Entry 7S6Q (X-ray diffraction, 1.96 A resolution); this record covers chains B and F of the 8 polymer chains in the assembly.

Chain B (and F):
Molecule: Methane monooxygenase beta chain
Source organism: Methylosinus trichosporium OB3b
Notes: chain F of this document is another copy of the same molecule, construct and numbering; everything in this record applies to it too
UniProtKB: A0A2D2D5X7 (A0A2D2D5X7_METTR); residue numbers follow UniProt; this construct covers 4-395
Chain sequence (392 residues; row label = number of the first residue in the row):
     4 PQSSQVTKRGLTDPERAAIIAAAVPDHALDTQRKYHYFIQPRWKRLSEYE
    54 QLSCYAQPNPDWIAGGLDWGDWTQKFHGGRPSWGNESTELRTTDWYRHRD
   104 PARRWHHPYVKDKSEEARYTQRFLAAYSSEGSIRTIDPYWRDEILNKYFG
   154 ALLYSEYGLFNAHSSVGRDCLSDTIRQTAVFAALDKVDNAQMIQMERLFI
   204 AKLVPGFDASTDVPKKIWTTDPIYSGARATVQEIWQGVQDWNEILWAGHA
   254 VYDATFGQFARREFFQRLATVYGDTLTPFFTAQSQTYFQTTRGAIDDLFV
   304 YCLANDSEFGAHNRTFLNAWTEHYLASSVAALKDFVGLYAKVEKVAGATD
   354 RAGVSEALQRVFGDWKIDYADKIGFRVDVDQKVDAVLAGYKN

How chain B and chain F interact:
Contacting residue pairs (73):
  Leu14(B) - Thr15(F)
  Thr15(B) - Leu14(F)
  Pro17(B) - Pro17(F)
  Pro17(B) - Ala20(F)  hydrophobic
  Pro17(B) - Ala21(F)
  Ala21(B) - Pro17(F)
  Lys114(B) - Arg121(F)
  Asp115(B) - Arg121(F)  salt bridge
  Asp115(B) - Arg125(F)  salt bridge
  Glu118(B) - Glu118(F)
  Glu118(B) - Arg121(F)  salt bridge
  Glu118(B) - Tyr122(F)
  Glu118(B) - Arg125(F)  salt bridge
  Glu119(B) - Tyr122(F)
  Glu119(B) - Arg125(F)  salt bridge
  Arg121(B) - Lys114(F)
  Arg121(B) - Asp115(F)  salt bridge
  Arg121(B) - Glu118(F)  salt bridge
  Tyr122(B) - Glu119(F)
  Tyr122(B) - Tyr122(F)  hydrophobic
  Tyr122(B) - Ala285(F)
  Tyr122(B) - Gln286(F)
  Arg125(B) - Asp115(F)  salt bridge
  Arg125(B) - Glu118(F)  salt bridge
  Arg125(B) - Glu119(F)  salt bridge
  Phe126(B) - Ala285(F)  hydrophobic
  Phe126(B) - Thr289(F)
  Ala129(B) - Thr289(F)
  Ala129(B) - Gln292(F)
  Ser132(B) - Gln292(F)
  Glu133(B) - Gln261(F)  hydrogen bond
  Glu133(B) - Arg265(F)
  Glu133(B) - Gln288(F)  hydrogen bond
  Glu133(B) - Phe291(F)
  Glu133(B) - Gln292(F)  hydrogen bond
  Ser135(B) - Arg265(F)
  Ser135(B) - Gln269(F)
  Arg137(B) - Arg363(F)
  Arg137(B) - Asp367(F)  salt bridge
  Thr138(B) - Arg270(F)
  Thr138(B) - Arg363(F)
  Gln261(B) - Glu133(F)  hydrogen bond
  Arg265(B) - Glu133(F)
  Arg265(B) - Ser135(F)
  Gln269(B) - Ser135(F)  hydrogen bond
  Arg270(B) - Thr138(F)
  Ala272(B) - Thr273(F)
  Thr273(B) - Ala272(F)
  Thr273(B) - Thr273(F)
  Thr273(B) - Val274(F)  hydrogen bond (backbone-backbone)
  Thr273(B) - Tyr275(F)
  Thr273(B) - Gly276(F)  hydrogen bond (backbone-backbone)
  Thr273(B) - Asp277(F)
  Thr273(B) - Thr278(F)
  Val274(B) - Thr273(F)  hydrogen bond (backbone-backbone)
  Tyr275(B) - Thr273(F)
  Gly276(B) - Thr273(F)  hydrogen bond (backbone-backbone)
  Asp277(B) - Thr273(F)
  Thr278(B) - Thr273(F)
  Ala285(B) - Tyr122(F)
  Ala285(B) - Phe126(F)  hydrophobic
  Gln286(B) - Tyr122(F)
  Gln288(B) - Glu133(F)  hydrogen bond
  Thr289(B) - Arg125(F)
  Thr289(B) - Phe126(F)
  Thr289(B) - Ala129(F)
  Phe291(B) - Glu133(F)
  Gln292(B) - Ala129(F)
  Gln292(B) - Ser132(F)
  Gln292(B) - Glu133(F)  hydrogen bond
  Arg363(B) - Arg137(F)
  Arg363(B) - Thr138(F)
  Asp367(B) - Arg137(F)  salt bridge
Also at the interface, not in a pair above, chain B (41 interface residues in all): Ala20, Ser117, Pro281, Phe282
Also at the interface, not in a pair above, chain F (41 interface residues in all): Ser117, Pro281, Phe282

Summary:
Chain B and chain F each contribute 41 residues to their interface; the contacts include 11 hydrogen bonds and
12 salt bridges. Polar contacts include Asp115(B)-Arg121(F), Asp115(B)-Arg125(F) and Glu118(B)-Arg121(F).
Chain B and chain F are both Methane monooxygenase beta chain (Methylosinus trichosporium OB3b); the
structure, Complex structure of Methane monooxygenase hydroxylase and regulatory subunit DBL2, was determined
by X-ray diffraction (same publication as 7S6R, 7S6S, 7S6T and 7S7H).
